Entry 6CHG (X-ray diffraction, 2.98 A resolution); this record covers chains A and D of the 7 polymer chains in the assembly.

# Chain A
Name: KLLA0E24487p
Organism: Kluyveromyces lactis (strain ATCC 8585 / CBS 2359 / DSM 70799 / NBRC 1267 / NRRL Y-1140 / WM37)
Reference sequence: Q6CLY5 (Q6CLY5_KLULA); numbering as in UniProt (aligned over 16-327)
Chain sequence (312 residues; numbered 16 to 327; the number before each row is that of its first residue):
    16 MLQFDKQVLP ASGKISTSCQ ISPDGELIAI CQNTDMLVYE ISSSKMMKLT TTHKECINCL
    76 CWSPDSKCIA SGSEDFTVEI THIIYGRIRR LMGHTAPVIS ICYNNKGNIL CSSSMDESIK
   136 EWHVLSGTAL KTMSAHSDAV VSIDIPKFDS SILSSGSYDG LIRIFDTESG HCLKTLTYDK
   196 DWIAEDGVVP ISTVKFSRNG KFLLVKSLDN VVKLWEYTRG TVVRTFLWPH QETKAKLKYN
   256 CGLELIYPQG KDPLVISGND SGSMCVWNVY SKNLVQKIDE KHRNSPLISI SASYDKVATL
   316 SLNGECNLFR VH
Not modelled in the structure: 245-250, 327
What the authors report for this chain:
  - mutagenesis - W197A: decreased catalytic activity on nucleosomal substrates

# Chain D
Name: KLLA0A08800p
Organism: Kluyveromyces lactis (strain ATCC 8585 / CBS 2359 / DSM 70799 / NBRC 1267 / NRRL Y-1140 / WM37)
Reference sequence: Q6CXF3 (Q6CXF3_KLULA); numbering as in UniProt (aligned over 1-439)
Chain sequence (439 residues; numbered 1 to 439; the number before each row is that of its first residue):
     1 MANLLLQDPF GVLKEYPEKL THTLEVPVAA VCVKFSPRGD YLAVGCSNGA IIIYDMDSLK
    61 PIAMLGTHSG AHTRSVQSVC WSNDGRYLWS SGRDWYAKLW DMTQPTKCFQ QYKFDGPLWS
   121 CHVVRWNVCI VTVVEEPTAY VLTLTDRQNA FHCFPLLEQD QDISGHGYTL VACPHPTIES
   181 IIITGTSKGW INAFQLDLES GFEDKIRCCY EEKIANANIK QIIISPSGTR IAINGSDRTI
   241 RQYQLIVEDN ESEGGSSHSV SIELEHKYQD IINRLQWNTI FFSNHSGEYL VASAHGSSAH
   301 DLYLWETSSG SLVRVLEGAD EELLDIDWNF YSMRIASNGF ESGWVYMWSI VIPPKWSALA
   361 PDFEEVEENI DYQEKENEFD IMDDDNNLQA MTEAEEIAID LCTPEKYDVR GNDISMPSFV
   421 IPIDYEGVII QQHWAHQEQ
Not modelled in the structure: 1, 199-202, 249-257, 382-394, 436-439
What the authors report for this chain:
  - specificity-determining residues: Asp-362 (proposed by the authors, not directly observed)

# Interface between chain A and chain D
Residue-residue contacts - 70 pairs, chain A then chain D:
  Ser-78(A) / Tyr-425(D)
  Asp-80(A) / Ile-423(D)
  Asp-80(A) / Tyr-425(D)  hydrogen bond
  Cys-83(A) / Tyr-425(D)  hydrophobic
  His-97(A) / Tyr-425(D)
  Ile-103(A) / Ile-429(D)  hydrophobic
  Ile-103(A) / Gln-432(D)
  Arg-104(A) / Val-428(D)
  Arg-104(A) / Gln-431(D)  hydrogen bond
  Lys-121(A) / Asp-40(D)  salt bridge
  Lys-121(A) / Asp-57(D)  salt bridge
  Lys-121(A) / Val-420(D)
  Gly-122(A) / Ile-423(D)
  Asn-123(A) / Asp-55(D)  hydrogen bond
  Asn-123(A) / Asp-57(D)  hydrogen bond
  Ile-124(A) / Asp-57(D)
  His-138(A) / Asp-55(D)  salt bridge
  His-138(A) / Ser-58(D)  hydrogen bond
  Leu-140(A) / Ile-423(D)  hydrophobic
  Leu-145(A) / Asp-57(D)
  Asp-164(A) / Ala-2(D)
  Asp-164(A) / Asn-3(D)  hydrogen bond (side chain-backbone)
  Ser-166(A) / Asn-3(D)
  Ser-166(A) / Leu-4(D)  hydrogen bond (side chain-backbone)
  Ile-167(A) / Leu-4(D)  hydrophobic
  Arg-178(A) / Leu-359(D)  hydrogen bond (side chain-backbone)
  Ile-179(A) / Gln-7(D)
  Asp-181(A) / Leu-4(D)
  Glu-183(A) / Arg-334(D)  salt bridge
  His-186(A) / Ile-352(D)
  His-186(A) / Pro-354(D)
  Cys-187(A) / Ala-358(D)  hydrogen bond (side chain-backbone)
  Leu-188(A) / Leu-4(D)  hydrophobic
  Leu-188(A) / Gln-7(D)
  Leu-188(A) / Asp-8(D)
  Leu-188(A) / Ala-358(D)
  Lys-189(A) / Ala-358(D)
  Thr-190(A) / Ala-358(D)
  Thr-190(A) / Leu-359(D)  hydrogen bond (side chain-backbone)
  Thr-190(A) / Ala-360(D)  hydrogen bond (side chain-backbone)
  Thr-190(A) / Pro-361(D)
  Thr-192(A) / Pro-361(D)
  Tyr-193(A) / Pro-361(D)
  Tyr-193(A) / Asp-362(D)
  Trp-197(A) / Phe-363(D)  hydrophobic
  Ser-212(A) / Leu-401(D)
  Arg-213(A) / Leu-401(D)
  Arg-213(A) / Cys-402(D)
  Asn-214(A) / Asp-400(D)  hydrogen bond (side chain-backbone)
  Asn-214(A) / Leu-401(D)  hydrogen bond (backbone-backbone)
  Asn-214(A) / Cys-402(D)
  Asn-214(A) / Thr-403(D)
  Gly-215(A) / Asn-3(D)
  Phe-217(A) / Ile-399(D)  hydrophobic
  Phe-217(A) / Asp-400(D)
  Phe-217(A) / Leu-401(D)  hydrophobic
  Tyr-232(A) / Asn-3(D)
  Tyr-232(A) / Gln-7(D)
  Val-238(A) / Glu-395(D)
  Val-238(A) / Ile-397(D)  hydrophobic
  Val-238(A) / Ile-399(D)  hydrophobic
  Arg-239(A) / Glu-396(D)
  Arg-239(A) / Ile-397(D)  hydrogen bond (side chain-backbone)
  Arg-239(A) / Ile-399(D)
  Tyr-262(A) / Cys-402(D)  hydrophobic
  Tyr-285(A) / Glu-396(D)
  Tyr-285(A) / Ile-399(D)
  Tyr-285(A) / Asp-400(D)
  Tyr-285(A) / Leu-401(D)
  Lys-287(A) / Glu-395(D)
Also at the interface, not in a pair above, chain A (48 interface residues in all): Tyr-100, Arg-102, Phe-180, Thr-182, Leu-191, Lys-216, Leu-229, Thr-233, Lys-266
Also at the interface, not in a pair above, chain D (38 interface residues in all): Tyr-41, Lys-355, Glu-405, Asp-424, Glu-426
Interface features reported in the paper:
  - specific contacts: Trp-197(A)/Phe-363(D)

# Overview
48 residues of chain A face 38 of chain D across their interface, with 14 hydrogen bonds and 4 salt bridges.
Among the polar pairs are Lys-121(A)/Asp-40(D), Lys-121(A)/Asp-57(D) and His-138(A)/Asp-55(D). The authors
report a contact between Trp-197(A) and Phe-363(D). The paper reports that W197A of chain A reduces catalytic
activity on nucleosomal substrates; the specificity determinant Asp-362(D).
Chain A is KLLA0E24487p and chain D is KLLA0A08800p, both from Kluyveromyces lactis (strain ATCC 8585 / CBS
2359 / DSM 70799 / NBRC 1267 / NRRL Y-1140 / WM37); the structure, Crystal structure of the yeast COMPASS
catalytic module, was determined by X-ray diffraction.
